Entry 5W21 (X-ray diffraction, 3.00 A resolution); this record covers chains A and C of the 3 polymer chains in the assembly.

[Chain A]
Molecule: Klotho
Source organism: Homo sapiens
Notes: EC 3.2.1.31; fragment: ectodomain
UniProtKB: Q9UEF7 (KLOT_HUMAN); residues 1-981 here = UniProt positions 1-981
Amino-acid sequence (981 residues; row label = number of the first residue in the row):
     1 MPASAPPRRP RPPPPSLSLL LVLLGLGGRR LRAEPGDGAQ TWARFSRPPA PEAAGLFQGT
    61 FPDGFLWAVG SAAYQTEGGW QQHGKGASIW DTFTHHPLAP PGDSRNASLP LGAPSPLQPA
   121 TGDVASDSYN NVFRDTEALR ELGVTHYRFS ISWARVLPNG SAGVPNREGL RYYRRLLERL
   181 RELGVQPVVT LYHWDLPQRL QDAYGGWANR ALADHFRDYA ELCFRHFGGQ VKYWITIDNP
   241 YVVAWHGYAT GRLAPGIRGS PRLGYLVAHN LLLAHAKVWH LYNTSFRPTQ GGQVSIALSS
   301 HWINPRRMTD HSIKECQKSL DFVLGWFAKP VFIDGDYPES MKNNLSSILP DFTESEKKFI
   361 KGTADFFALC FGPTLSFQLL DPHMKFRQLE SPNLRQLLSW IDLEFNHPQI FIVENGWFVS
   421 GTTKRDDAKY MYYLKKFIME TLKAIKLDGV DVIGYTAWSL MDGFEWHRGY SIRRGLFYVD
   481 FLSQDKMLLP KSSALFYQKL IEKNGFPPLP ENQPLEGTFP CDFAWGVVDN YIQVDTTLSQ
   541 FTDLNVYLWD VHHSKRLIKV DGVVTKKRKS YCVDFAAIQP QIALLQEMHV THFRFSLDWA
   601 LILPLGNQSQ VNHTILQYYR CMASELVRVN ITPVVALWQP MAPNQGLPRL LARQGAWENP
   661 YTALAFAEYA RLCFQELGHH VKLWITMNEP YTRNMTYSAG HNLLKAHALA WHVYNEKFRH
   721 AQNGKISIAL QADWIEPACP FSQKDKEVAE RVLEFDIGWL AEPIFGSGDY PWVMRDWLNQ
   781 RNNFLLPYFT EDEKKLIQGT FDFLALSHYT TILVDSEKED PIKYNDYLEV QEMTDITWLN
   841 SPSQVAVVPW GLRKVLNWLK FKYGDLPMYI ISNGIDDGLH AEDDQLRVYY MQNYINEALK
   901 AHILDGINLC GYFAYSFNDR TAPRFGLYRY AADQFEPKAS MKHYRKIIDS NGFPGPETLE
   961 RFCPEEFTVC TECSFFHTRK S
Disordered / not traced: 1-33, 98-115, 957-960, 978-981
Cystine bridges: Cys572-Cys621, Cys910-Cys973
Covalently attached groups: N-acetylglucosamine (NAG) linked to Asn159, Asn283, Asn344, Asn607, Asn612, Asn630, Asn694
Bound ions: Zn2+: Asp426, Cys739, Asp745, Asp815
Curated features (UniProtKB/Swiss-Prot):
  - glycosylation (N-linked (GlcNAc...) asparagine): Asn106, Asn159, Asn283, Asn344, Asn607, Asn612, Asn694
What the authors report for this chain:
  - post-translational modification sites: Asn694

[Chain C]
Molecule: Fibroblast growth factor receptor 1
Source organism: Homo sapiens
Notes: EC 2.7.10.1; fragment: D2 and D3 region
UniProtKB: P11362 (FGFR1_HUMAN), isoform P11362-2; residues 142-365 here = UniProt positions 142-365
Amino-acid sequence (226 residues; each row starts with the number of its first residue):
   140 MADNTKPNRM PVAPYWTSPE KMEKKLHAVP AAKTVKFKCP SSGTPQPTLR WLKNGKEFKP
   200 DHRIGGYKVR YATWSIIMDS VVPSDKGNYT CIVENEYGSI NHTYQLDVVE RSPHRPILQA
   260 GLPANKTVAL GSNVEFMCKV YSDPQPHIQW LKHIEVNGSK IGPDNLPYVQ ILKTAGVNTT
   320 DKEMEVLHLR NVSFEDAGEY TCLAGNSIGL SHHSAWLTVL EALEER
Disordered / not traced: 140-148, 362-365
Sequence notes: expression tag (140-141); conflict Gln185 (Asn in P11362)
Cystine bridges: Cys178-Cys230, Cys277-Cys341
Curated features (UniProtKB/Swiss-Prot):
  - region: Lys160 to Lys177 (Heparin-binding)
  - glycosylation (N-linked (GlcNAc...) asparagine): Asn227, Asn240, Asn264, Asn296, Asn317, Asn330
What the authors report for this chain:
  - specificity-determining residues: Leu342, Ser346 (by similarity / conservation)
  - mutagenesis - K160Q/K163Q, K207Q/R209Q: decreased signaling with Fibroblast growth factor 23

[Interface between chain A and chain C]
Residue-residue contacts - 38 pairs, chain A then chain C:
  Ser539(A) - Lys312(C)
  Gln540(A) - Leu311(C)
  Gln540(A) - Lys312(C)
  Gln540(A) - Leu326(C)
  Gln540(A) - His327(C)  hydrogen bond (side chain-backbone)
  Phe541(A) - Leu311(C)  hydrogen bond (backbone-backbone)
  Phe541(A) - Leu328(C)  hydrophobic
  Asp543(A) - Ile310(C)
  Val546(A) - Ile293(C)  hydrophobic
  Val546(A) - Val308(C)
  Tyr547(A) - Tyr307(C)
  Tyr547(A) - Val308(C)  hydrogen bond (backbone-backbone)
  Tyr547(A) - Ile310(C)  hydrophobic
  Leu548(A) - Pro302(C)
  Leu548(A) - Leu305(C)  hydrophobic
  Leu548(A) - Tyr307(C)  hydrophobic
  Trp549(A) - Leu290(C)  hydrophobic
  Trp549(A) - His292(C)
  Trp549(A) - Leu305(C)
  Trp549(A) - Pro306(C)
  Trp549(A) - Val308(C)  hydrophobic
  Trp549(A) - Thr340(C)
  Trp549(A) - His351(C)
  Asp550(A) - Leu305(C)
  Val551(A) - Pro306(C)
  His552(A) - Asn304(C)
  Lys555(A) - His351(C)
  Leu557(A) - Gln288(C)
  Leu557(A) - Leu290(C)  hydrophobic
  Leu557(A) - Ile310(C)  hydrophobic
  Arg568(A) - Leu328(C)
  Arg568(A) - Asp335(C)  salt bridge
  Tyr571(A) - Arg329(C)
  Tyr571(A) - Asn330(C)  hydrogen bond
  Val573(A) - His327(C)
  Val573(A) - Arg329(C)
  Ala576(A) - Glu322(C)
  Arg628(A) - Arg329(C)
Interface residues without a listed pair, chain A (22 interface residues in all): Asn545, Val564, Thr565, Glu625
Interface residues without a listed pair, chain C (26 interface residues in all): Val295, Gln309, Leu342, Leu349
From the paper, about this interface:
  - interface residues, chain A: Asn530(A), Tyr547(A)
  - interface residues, chain C: Leu342(C)

[Summary]
The interface between chain A and chain C involves 22 residues on one side and 26 on the other, with 4
hydrogen bonds and 1 salt bridge. Polar pairs include Arg568(A)-Asp335(C), Gln540(A)-His327(C) and
Tyr571(A)-Asn330(C). The paper reports that K160Q/K163Q and K207Q/R209Q of chain C reduce signaling with
Fibroblast growth factor 23; interface residues Asn530(A), Tyr547(A) and Leu342(C).
Chain A is Klotho and chain C is Fibroblast growth factor receptor 1, both from Homo sapiens; the structure,
Crystal Structure of a 1:1:1 FGF23-FGFR1c-aKlotho Ternary Complex, was determined by X-ray diffraction.
